Entry 2IBZ (X-ray diffraction, 2.30 A resolution); this record covers chains D and H of the 11 polymer chains in the assembly.

[Chain D]
Name: Cytochrome c1, heme protein, mitochondrial precursor
Organism: Saccharomyces cerevisiae
Notes: EC 1.10.2.2
Reference sequence: P07143 (CY1_YEAST); numbering as in UniProt (aligned over 62-309)
Chain sequence (248 residues; row label = number of the first residue in the row):
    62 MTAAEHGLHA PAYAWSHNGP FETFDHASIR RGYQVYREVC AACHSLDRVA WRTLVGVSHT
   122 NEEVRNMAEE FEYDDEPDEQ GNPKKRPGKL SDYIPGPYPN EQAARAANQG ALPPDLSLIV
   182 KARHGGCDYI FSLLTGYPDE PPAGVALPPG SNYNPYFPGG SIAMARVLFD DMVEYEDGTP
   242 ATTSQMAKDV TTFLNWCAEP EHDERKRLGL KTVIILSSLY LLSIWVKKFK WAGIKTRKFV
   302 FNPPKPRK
Not modelled in the structure: 307-309
Curated features (UniProtKB/Swiss-Prot):
  - binding site (heme c): Cys-101, Cys-104, His-105, Met-225
  - mutagenesis: Arg-166 (R166G: Abolishes catalytic activity), Lys-272 (K272A: Loss of RIP1 from the bc1 complex), Lys-288 (K288L: Loss of CYT1 and COB from the bc1 complex; when associated with L-289 and L-296), Lys-289 (K289L: Loss of CYT1 and COB from the bc1 complex; when associated with L-288 and L-296), Lys-296 (K296L: Loss of CYT1 and COB from the bc1 complex; when associated with L-288 and L-289)
Bound ions: heme c Fe: His-105, Met-225
Ligand contacts: heme c (HEC): Val-96, Val-100, Cys-101, Cys-104, His-105, Asn-169, Ala-172, Leu-173, Pro-174, Pro-175, Leu-177, Ile-180, Arg-184, Tyr-190, Ile-191, Leu-194, Leu-195, Phe-218, Ile-223, Ala-224, Met-225, Val-228, Leu-229, Val-251, Leu-255

[Chain H]
Name: Ubiquinol-cytochrome c reductase complex 17 kDa protein
Organism: Saccharomyces cerevisiae
Notes: EC 1.10.2.2
Reference sequence: P00127 (UCRH_YEAST); numbering as in UniProt (aligned over 74-147)
Chain sequence (74 residues; each row starts with the number of its first residue):
    74 VTDQLEDLRE HFKNTEEGKA LVHHYEECAE RVKIQQQQPG YADLEHKEDC VEEFFHLQHY
   134 LDTATAPRLF DKLK
Disulfide bonds: Cys-101/Cys-123

[Interface between chain D and chain H]
Residue-residue contacts - 46 pairs, chain D then chain H:
  Ala-64(D) with Phe-128(H)
  Ala-65(D) with Val-124(H), hydrophobic
  Leu-69(D) with Phe-128(H); Gln-131(H); Asp-135(H)
  Pro-72(D) with Asp-135(H); Ala-139(H), hydrophobic
  Ala-73(D) with Ala-139(H)
  Tyr-74(D) with Ala-139(H); Leu-142(H), hydrophobic; Phe-143(H), hydrophobic
  Ala-75(D) with Phe-143(H)
  Trp-76(D) with Phe-143(H), hydrophobic
  Arg-92(D) with Lys-147(H), hydrogen bond (side chain-backbone)
  Phe-192(D) with Leu-142(H), hydrophobic
  Thr-196(D) with Leu-78(H); Arg-82(H), hydrogen bond (backbone-side chain)
  Pro-199(D) with Phe-127(H), hydrophobic
  Pro-203(D) with Tyr-98(H); Phe-127(H), hydrophobic
  Ala-204(D) with Tyr-98(H), hydrogen bond (backbone-side chain); Ala-102(H), hydrophobic; Asp-122(H); Cys-123(H), hydrogen bond (backbone-backbone)
  Gly-205(D) with Val-105(H); Glu-121(H); Asp-122(H)
  Val-206(D) with Val-124(H), hydrophobic
  Tyr-214(D) with Phe-128(H)
  Pro-216(D) with Phe-128(H)
  Tyr-217(D) with Arg-82(H); Gln-131(H); Asp-135(H), hydrogen bond
  Asp-231(D) with Asp-76(H)
  Thr-243(D) with Asp-76(H); Gln-77(H), hydrogen bond
  Thr-244(D) with Asp-76(H)
  Ser-245(D) with Asp-76(H), hydrogen bond (backbone-side chain); Gln-77(H), hydrogen bond; Leu-78(H); Leu-146(H)
  Gln-246(D) with Leu-146(H); Lys-147(H), hydrogen bond (side chain-backbone)
  Lys-249(D) with Phe-143(H); Leu-146(H); Lys-147(H), hydrogen bond (side chain-backbone)
Interface residues without a listed pair, chain D (32 interface residues in all): Gly-68, His-70, Pro-202, Asp-232, Thr-240, Pro-241, Asp-250
Interface residues without a listed pair, chain H (24 interface residues in all): Val-74, Thr-75, Gln-109, Thr-138

[In short]
The interface between chain D and chain H involves 32 residues on one side and 24 on the other; the contacts
include 10 hydrogen bonds. Among the polar pairs are Arg-92(D)/Lys-147(H), Thr-196(D)/Arg-82(H) and
Ala-204(D)/Tyr-98(H). Chain D binds heme c.
Here chain D is Cytochrome c1, heme protein, mitochondrial precursor and chain H is Ubiquinol-cytochrome c
reductase complex 17 kDa protein, both from Saccharomyces cerevisiae. Entry 2IBZ (Yeast Cytochrome BC1 Complex
with Stigmatellin) was determined by X-ray diffraction, deposited together with 2JBL.
